Entry 8I5G (electron microscopy, 2.70 A resolution); this record covers chains B and A of the 3 polymer chains in the assembly.

# Chain B
Name: Sodium channel subunit beta-1
From: Homo sapiens
UniProtKB: Q07699 (SCN1B_HUMAN); residue numbers follow UniProt; this construct covers 1-192
Amino-acid sequence (192 residues; each row starts with the number of its first residue):
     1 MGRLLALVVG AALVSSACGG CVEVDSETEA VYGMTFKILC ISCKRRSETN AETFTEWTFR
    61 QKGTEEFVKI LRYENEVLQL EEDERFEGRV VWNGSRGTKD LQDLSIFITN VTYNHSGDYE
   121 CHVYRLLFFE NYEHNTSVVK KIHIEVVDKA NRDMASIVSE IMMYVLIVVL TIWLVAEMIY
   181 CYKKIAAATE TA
Not modelled in the structure: 1-19
Disulfide bonds: Cys21-Cys43, Cys40-Cys121
Glycans and other covalent adducts: N-acetylglucosamine (NAG) linked to Asn93, Asn110, Asn114, Asn135
Small-molecule neighbours: 1-O-octadecyl-sn-glycero-3-phosphocholine (LPE): Leu170, Trp173, Leu174, Glu177, Cys181
UniProt features mapped onto this chain:
  - glycosylation (N-linked (GlcNAc...) asparagine): Asn93, Asn110, Asn114, Asn135
  - natural variant: Asp25 (D25N: Found in a patient with idiopathic childhood epilepsy), Arg85 (R85H: In ATFB13), Glu87 (E87Q: Found in a patient with non-specific cardiac conduction defects), Ile106 (I106T: In DEE52; uncertain significance), Cys121 (C121W: In GEFSP1), Arg125 (R125C: In DEE52; R125L: In GEFSP1), Asp153 (D153N: In ATFB13)

# Chain A
Name: Sodium channel protein type 9 subunit alpha
From: Homo sapiens
UniProtKB: Q15858 (SCN9A_HUMAN); residues 1-1988 here = UniProt positions 1-1988
Amino-acid sequence (1988 residues; each row starts with the number of its first residue):
     1 MAMLPPPGPQ SFVHFTKQSL ALIEQRIAER KSKEPKEEKK DDDEEAPKPS SDLEAGKQLP
    61 FIYGDIPPGM VSEPLEDLDP YYADKKTFIV LNKGKTIFRF NATPALYMLS PFSPLRRISI
   121 KILVHSLFSM LIMCTILTNC IFMTMNNPPD WTKNVEYTFT GIYTFESLVK ILARGFCVGE
   181 FTFLRDPWNW LDFVVIVFAY LTEFVNLGNV SALRTFRVLR ALKTISVIPG LKTIVGALIQ
   241 SVKKLSDVMI LTVFCLSVFA LIGLQLFMGN LKHKCFRNSL ENNETLESIM NTLESEEDFR
   301 KYFYYLEGSK DALLCGFSTD SGQCPEGYTC VKIGRNPDYG YTSFDTFSWA FLALFRLMTQ
   361 DYWENLYQQT LRAAGKTYMI FFVVVIFLGS FYLINLILAV VAMAYEEQNQ ANIEEAKQKE
   421 LEFQQMLDRL KKEQEEAEAI AAAAAEYTSI RRSRIMGLSE SSSETSKLSS KSAKERRNRR
   481 KKKNQKKLSS GEEKGDAEKL SKSESEDSIR RKSFHLGVEG HRRAHEKRLS TPNQSPLSIR
   541 GSLFSARRSS RTSLFSFKGR GRDIGSETEF ADDEHSIFGD NESRRGSLFV PHRPQERRSS
   601 NISQASRSPP MLPVNGKMHS AVDCNGVVSL VDGRSALMLP NGQLLPEVII DKATSDDSGT
   661 TNQIHKKRRC SSYLLSEDML NDPNLRQRAM SRASILTNTV EELEESRQKC PPWWYRFAHK
   721 FLIWNCSPYW IKFKKCIYFI VMDPFVDLAI TICIVLNTLF MAMEHHPMTE EFKNVLAIGN
   781 LVFTGIFAAE MVLKLIAMDP YEYFQVGWNI FDSLIVTLSL VELFLADVEG LSVLRSFRLL
   841 RVFKLAKSWP TLNMLIKIIG NSVGALGNLT LVLAIIVFIF AVVGMQLFGK SYKECVCKIN
   901 DDCTLPRWHM NDFFHSFLIV FRVLCGEWIE TMWDCMEVAG QAMCLIVYMM VMVIGNLVVL
   961 NLFLALLLSS FSSDNLTAIE EDPDANNLQI AVTRIKKGIN YVKQTLREFI LKAFSKKPKI
  1021 SREIRQAEDL NTKKENYISN HTLAEMSKGH NFLKEKDKIS GFGSSVDKHL MEDSDGQSFI
  1081 HNPSLTVTVP IAPGESDLEN MNAEELSSDS DSEYSKVRLN RSSSSECSTV DNPLPGEGEE
  1141 AEAEPMNSDE PEACFTDGCV WRFSCCQVNI ESGKGKIWWN IRKTCYKIVE HSWFESFIVL
  1201 MILLSSGALA FEDIYIERKK TIKIILEYAD KIFTYIFILE MLLKWIAYGY KTYFTNAWCW
  1261 LDFLIVDVSL VTLVANTLGY SDLGPIKSLR TLRALRPLRA LSRFEGMRVV VNALIGAIPS
  1321 IMNVLLVCLI FWLIFSIMGV NLFAGKFYEC INTTDGSRFP ASQVPNRSEC FALMNVSQNV
  1381 RWKNLKVNFD NVGLGYLSLL QVATFKGWTI IMYAAVDSVN VDKQPKYEYS LYMYIYFVVF
  1441 IIFGSFFTLN LFIGVIIDNF NQQKKKLGGQ DIFMTEEQKK YYNAMKKLGS KKPQKPIPRP
  1501 GNKIQGCIFD LVTNQAFDIS IMVLICLNMV TMMVEKEGQS QHMTEVLYWI NVVFIILFTG
  1561 ECVLKLISLR HYYFTVGWNI FDFVVVIISI VGMFLADLIE TYFVSPTLFR VIRLARIGRI
  1621 LRLVKGAKGI RTLLFALMMS LPALFNIGLL LFLVMFIYAI FGMSNFAYVK KEDGINDMFN
  1681 FETFGNSMIC LFQITTSAGW DGLLAPILNS KPPDCDPKKV HPGSSVEGDC GNPSVGIFYF
  1741 VSYIIISFLV VVNMYIAVIL ENFSVATEES TEPLSEDDFE MFYEVWEKFD PDATQFIEFS
  1801 KLSDFAAALD PPLLIAKPNK VQLIAMDLPM VSGDRIHCLD ILFAFTKRVL GESGEMDSLR
  1861 SQMEERFMSA NPSKVSYEPI TTTLKRKQED VSATVIQRAY RRYRLRQNVK NISSIYIKDG
  1921 DRDDDLLNKK DMAFDNVNEN SSPEKTDATS STTSPPSYDS VTKPDKEKYE QDRTEKEDKG
  1981 KDSKESKK
Not modelled in the structure: 1-7, 35-46, 207-208, 419-727, 826-830, 1015-1174, 1769-1988
Disulfide bonds: Cys275-Cys324, Cys315-Cys330, Cys897-Cys903, Cys935-Cys944, Cys1350-Cys1370, Cys1715-Cys1730
Glycans and other covalent adducts: N-acetylglucosamine (NAG) linked to Asn283, Asn1352, Asn1366, Asn1375
Ion coordination: Na+: Asp361, Glu930
Small-molecule neighbours:
  - 9Z9 ((3beta,14beta,17beta,25R)-3-[4-methoxy-3-(methoxymethyl)butoxy]spirost-5-en): Leu398, Ala402, Glu406, Gln410, Leu960, Phe963, Leu964, Leu967, Leu968, Ser972, Ile1453, Ile1457, Tyr1755, Ile1759, Phe1763
  - 1-O-octadecyl-sn-glycero-3-phosphocholine (LPE), molecule 1: Thr319, Asp320, Lys376, Thr377, Met379, Val383, Phe1652, Met1655, Gly1685, Met1688, Phe1692
  - 1-O-octadecyl-sn-glycero-3-phosphocholine (LPE), molecule 2: Phe387, Glu1477, Gln1478, Tyr1481, Leu1641, Pro1642, Leu1644, Phe1645, Gly1648, Met1754
  - 1-O-octadecyl-sn-glycero-3-phosphocholine (LPE), molecule 3: Lys1187, Ile1188, His1191, Trp1193, Phe1194, Phe1197
  - 1-O-octadecyl-sn-glycero-3-phosphocholine (LPE), molecule 4: Leu1203, Ser1206, Gly1207, Ala1210, Phe1211, Lys1219, Phe1304, Met1307, Leu1649, Phe1652, Leu1653, Phe1656, Phe1684
  - 1-O-octadecyl-sn-glycero-3-phosphocholine (LPE), molecule 5: Asn1256, Ala1257, Trp1258, Leu1261, Leu1292, Leu1295, Leu1298, Leu1301, Val1311, Asn1312, Ile1315
  - 1-O-octadecyl-sn-glycero-3-phosphocholine (LPE), molecule 6: Leu1295, Leu1298, Val1311, Leu1650, Val1654, Ile1657, Tyr1658, Phe1661, Asn1665, Val1735, Phe1738, Tyr1739, Ile1746
  - 1-O-octadecyl-sn-glycero-3-phosphocholine (LPE), molecule 7: Tyr1481, Ala1484, Met1485, Leu1488, Met1638, Leu1641
  - 1-O-octadecyl-sn-glycero-3-phosphocholine (LPE), molecule 8: Pro1733, Ser1734, Ile1737, Phe1738, Val1741, Ser1742, Ile1745, Ile1746
  - pf-05089771 (T70): Glu1545, Tyr1548, Trp1549, Asn1551, Val1552, Ile1555, Ile1588, Ser1589, Gly1592, Met1593, Phe1594, Ala1596, Asp1597, Glu1600, Phe1609, Ile1612, Arg1613, Ala1615, Arg1616, Arg1619
UniProt features mapped onto this chain:
  - site (Is directly targeted by the spider protoxin-II): Glu822, Asp827
  - modified residue: Ser1490 (Phosphoserine)
  - glycosylation (N-linked (GlcNAc...) asparagine): Asn209, Asn283, Asn1352, Asn1366, Asn1375
  - natural variant: Gln10 (Q10R: In PERYTHM), Ile62 (I62V: Found in a patient with febrile seizures; uncertain significance), Pro149 (P149Q: Found in a patient with febrile seizures; uncertain significance), Phe216 (F216S: In PERYTHM), Ser241 (S241T: In PERYTHM), Asn395 (N395K: In PERYTHM), Asn641 (N641Y: Found in patients with febrile seizures plus; uncertain significance), Cys710 (C710Y: Found in a patient with severe myoclonic epilepsy in infancy; uncertain significance), Ile859 (I859T: In PERYTHM), Leu869 (L869F: In PERYTHM; L869H: In PERYTHM), Arg907 (R907Q: In CIP), Arg1007 (R1007C: In PEXPD), 11 further natural variant entries in UniProt
  - mutagenesis: Glu406 (E406K: Hyperpolarizes the voltage dependence of activation by 10.6 mV and prolonges fast-inactivation duration when coexpressed with SCN1B and SCN2B), Glu764 (E764Q: 5-fold less blocked by the spider huwentoxin-IV), Ile778 (I778A: 5-fold less inhibited by the spider protoxin-II), Glu822 (E822A: No change in inhibition (IC(50)) by the spider protoxin-II, but has a significant impact on channel activation by shifiting the V(50) towart 0 mV when targeted by protoxin-II ...), Leu823 (L823A: 9-fold less inhibited by the spider protoxin-II), Phe824 (F824A: 4-fold less inhibited by the spider protoxin-II; F824C: Less inhibited by the spider protoxin-II), Leu825 (L825A: No change in inhibition by the spider protoxin-II; L825C: 19-fold less blocked by the spider huwentoxin-IV), Ala826 (A826L: 8-fold less inhibited by the spider protoxin-II), Asp827 (D827A: 13-fold less blocked by the spider huwentoxin-IV, 3-fold less inhibited by the spider protoxin-II, and has a significant impact on channel activation by shifiting the V(50) towart 0 mV when ...), Glu829 (E829C: 400-fold less blocked by the spider huwentoxin-IV), Thr1409 to Ile1410 (Important increase in inhibition by saxitoxin and little increase in inhibition by tetrodotoxin), Ser1490 (S1490A: Abolishes stimulation by agents that stimulate PKC activity; S1490D/E: Increases current amplitude), 3 further mutagenesis entries in UniProt

# How chain B and chain A interact
Residue-residue contacts - 65 pairs, chain B then chain A:
  Gly20(B) - Glu1682(A)
  Gly20(B) - His1721(A)
  Gly20(B) - Pro1722(A)
  Cys21(B) - Pro1722(A)  hydrophobic
  Val22(B) - Ile1214(A)
  Val22(B) - Tyr1215(A)  hydrophobic
  Val22(B) - Pro1722(A)  hydrogen bond (backbone-backbone)
  Val22(B) - Gly1723(A)
  Glu23(B) - Arg1218(A)  hydrogen bond (backbone-side chain)
  Val24(B) - Glu1217(A)
  Val24(B) - Gly1723(A)
  Ile41(B) - Gly1723(A)
  Lys44(B) - Glu326(A)
  Arg45(B) - Gln323(A)
  Arg45(B) - Cys324(A)  hydrogen bond (side chain-backbone)
  Arg45(B) - Glu326(A)  hydrogen bond (backbone-side chain)
  Arg46(B) - Leu313(A)
  Arg46(B) - Gln323(A)  hydrogen bond (side chain-backbone)
  Arg46(B) - Pro325(A)
  Arg46(B) - Arg372(A)
  Arg46(B) - Asp1677(A)  salt bridge
  Glu48(B) - Tyr304(A)  hydrogen bond
  Glu48(B) - Leu306(A)
  Thr49(B) - Tyr304(A)
  Leu127(B) - Glu326(A)
  Phe129(B) - Pro325(A)  hydrophobic
  Phe129(B) - Glu326(A)
  Phe129(B) - Tyr328(A)
  Glu130(B) - Arg300(A)  salt bridge
  Glu130(B) - Tyr305(A)
  Asn131(B) - Arg277(A)  hydrogen bond (backbone-side chain)
  Asn131(B) - Lys301(A)
  Tyr132(B) - Arg277(A)
  Tyr132(B) - Asn278(A)
  Tyr132(B) - Ser279(A)
  Tyr132(B) - Gly327(A)  hydrogen bond (side chain-backbone)
  Tyr132(B) - Tyr328(A)
  His134(B) - Glu326(A)
  His134(B) - Gly327(A)
  Arg152(B) - Tyr1228(A)
  Ala155(B) - Thr1221(A)
  Ser156(B) - Ile1224(A)
  Ser156(B) - Tyr1228(A)
  Ser159(B) - Ile1225(A)
  Ser159(B) - Tyr1228(A)
  Glu160(B) - Tyr1228(A)
  Met163(B) - Tyr1228(A)  hydrophobic
  Met163(B) - Lys1231(A)
  Met163(B) - Ile1232(A)  hydrophobic
  Leu166(B) - Ile1232(A)  hydrophobic
  Ile167(B) - Tyr1235(A)  hydrophobic
  Leu170(B) - Phe1197(A)  hydrophobic
  Leu170(B) - Ile1236(A)  hydrophobic
  Thr171(B) - Tyr1235(A)  hydrogen bond
  Leu174(B) - Leu1239(A)  hydrophobic
  Met178(B) - Thr1184(A)
  Met178(B) - Ile1188(A)  hydrophobic
  Cys181(B) - Thr1184(A)
  Cys181(B) - Lys1187(A)  hydrogen bond
  Tyr182(B) - Ile1177(A)
  Tyr182(B) - Asn1180(A)
  Tyr182(B) - Ile1181(A)  hydrophobic
  Tyr182(B) - Thr1184(A)
  Ile185(B) - Asn1180(A)
  Thr189(B) - Lys1183(A)
Other interface residues (no listed pair), chain B (37 interface residues in all): Ser47, Gln102, Asp103, Arg125
Other interface residues (no listed pair), chain A (46 interface residues in all): Glu307, Leu1243, Tyr1668, Lys1671

# In short
The interface between chain B and chain A involves 37 residues on one side and 46 on the other; the contacts
include 10 hydrogen bonds and 2 salt bridges. Among the polar pairs are Arg46(B)-Asp1677(A),
Glu130(B)-Arg300(A) and Glu23(B)-Arg1218(A).
Here chain B is Sodium channel subunit beta-1 and chain A is Sodium channel protein type 9 subunit alpha, both
from Homo sapiens. Entry 8I5G (Structure of human Nav1.7 in complex with PF-05089771) was determined by
electron microscopy, deposited together with 8I5B, 8I5X, 8I5Y, 8J4F, 8S9B and 8S9C.
